PDB entry 6X4Y | electron microscopy, 3.60 A resolution | chains G and I of the 9 polymer chains in the assembly

[Chain G]
Molecule: DNA-directed RNA polymerase subunit alpha
Source organism: Escherichia coli
Notes: EC 2.7.7.6
Reference sequence: A0A073G207 (A0A073G207_ECOLX); residue numbers follow UniProt; this construct covers 1-329
Sequence (329 residues; row label = number of the first residue in the row):
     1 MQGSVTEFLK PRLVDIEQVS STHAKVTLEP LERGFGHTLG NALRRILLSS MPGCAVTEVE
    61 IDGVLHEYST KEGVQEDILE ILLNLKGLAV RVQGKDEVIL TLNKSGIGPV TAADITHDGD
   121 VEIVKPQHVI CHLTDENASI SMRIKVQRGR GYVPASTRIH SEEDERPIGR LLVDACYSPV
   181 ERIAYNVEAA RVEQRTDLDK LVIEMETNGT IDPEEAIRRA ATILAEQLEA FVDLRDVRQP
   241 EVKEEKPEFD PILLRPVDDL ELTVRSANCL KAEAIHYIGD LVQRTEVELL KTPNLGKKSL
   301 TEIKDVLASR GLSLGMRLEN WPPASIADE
Disordered / not traced: 1-4, 160-165, 235-329

[Chain I]
Molecule: DNA-directed RNA polymerase subunit beta
Source organism: Escherichia coli
Notes: EC 2.7.7.6
Reference sequence: P0A8V4 (RPOB_ECO57); residues 1-1342 here = UniProt positions 1-1342
Sequence (1342 residues; numbered 1 to 1342; the number before each row is that of its first residue):
     1 MVYSYTEKKR IRKDFGKRPQ VLDVPYLLSI QLDSFQKFIE QDPEGQYGLE AAFRSVFPIQ
    61 SYSGNSELQY VSYRLGEPVF DVQECQIRGV TYSAPLRVKL RLVIYEREAP EGTVKDIKEQ
   121 EVYMGEIPLM TDNGTFVING TERVIVSQLH RSPGVFFDSD KGKTHSSGKV LYNARIIPYR
   181 GSWLDFEFDP KDNLFVRIDR RRKLPATIIL RALNYTTEQI LDLFFEKVIF EIRDNKLQME
   241 LVPERLRGET ASFDIEANGK VYVEKGRRIT ARHIRQLEKD DVKLIEVPVE YIAGKVVAKD
   301 YIDESTGELI CAANMELSLD LLAKLSQSGH KRIETLFTND LDHGPYISET LRVDPTNDRL
   361 SALVEIYRMM RPGEPPTREA AESLFENLFF SEDRYDLSAV GRMKFNRSLL REEIEGSGIL
   421 SKDDIIDVMK KLIDIRNGKG EVDDIDHLGN RRIRSVGEMA ENQFRVGLVR VERAVKERLS
   481 LGDLDTLMPQ DMINAKPISA AVKEFFGSSQ LSQFMDQNNP LSEITHKRRI SALGPGGLTR
   541 ERAGFEVRDV HPTHYGRVCP IETPEGPNIG LINSLSVYAQ TNEYGFLETP YRKVTDGVVT
   601 DEIHYLSAIE EGNYVIAQAN SNLDEEGHFV EDLVTCRSKG ESSLFSRDQV DYMDVSTQQV
   661 VSVGASLIPF LEHDDANRAL MGANMQRQAV PTLRADKPLV GTGMERAVAV DSGVTAVAKR
   721 GGVVQYVDAS RIVIKVNEDE MYPGEAGIDI YNLTKYTRSN QNTCINQMPC VSLGEPVERG
   781 DVLADGPSTD LGELALGQNM RVAFMPWNGY NFEDSILVSE RVVQEDRFTT IHIQELACVS
   841 RDTKLGPEEI TADIPNVGEA ALSKLDESGI VYIGAEVTGG DILVGKVTPK GETQLTPEEK
   901 LLRAIFGEKA SDVKDSSLRV PNGVSGTVID VQVFTRDGVE KDKRALEIEE MQLKQAKKDL
   961 SEELQILEAG LFSRIRAVLV AGGVEAEKLD KLPRDRWLEL GLTDEEKQNQ LEQLAEQYDE
  1021 LKHEFEKKLE AKRRKITQGD DLAPGVLKIV KVYLAVKRRI QPGDKMAGRH GNKGVISKIN
  1081 PIEDMPYDEN GTPVDIVLNP LGVPSRMNIG QILETHLGMA AKGIGDKINA MLKQQQEVAK
  1141 LREFIQRAYD LGADVRQKVD LSTFSDEEVM RLAENLRKGM PIATPVFDGA KEAEIKELLK
  1201 LGDLPTSGQI RLYDGRTGEQ FERPVTVGYM YMLKLNHLVD DKMHARSTGS YSLVTQQPLG
  1261 GKAQFGGQRF GEMEVWALEA YGAAYTLQEM LTVKSDDVNG RTKMYKNIVD GNHQMEPGMP
  1321 ESFNVLLKEI RSLGINIELE DE
Disordered / not traced: 1, 891-914, 1342

[Interface between chain G and chain I]
Pairs across the interface - 69 pairs, chain G then chain I:
  Asn41(G) with Gly1215(I); Arg1216(I), hydrogen bond (side chain-backbone); Thr1217(I), hydrogen bond (side chain-backbone); Gly1218(I)
  Arg44(G) with Glu1083(I); Tyr1087(I); Gly1091(I)
  Arg45(G) with Glu1083(I); Asp1084(I), salt bridge; Gly1215(I); Arg1216(I)
  Ser49(G) with Glu1083(I), hydrogen bond
  Leu65(G) with Ile873(I)
  His66(G) with Ile873(I); Gly874(I); Thr927(I); Val928(I); Ile929(I)
  Glu67(G) with Lys1057(I), salt bridge
  Tyr68(G) with Tyr756(I); Thr927(I); Ile929(I), hydrophobic; Ala1055(I), hydrophobic; Lys1057(I)
  Thr70(G) with Ala729(I); Ser730(I)
  Lys71(G) with Asp728(I)
  Glu72(G) with Asp728(I)
  Gly73(G) with Asp728(I), hydrogen bond (backbone-side chain)
  Val74(G) with Asp728(I), hydrogen bond (backbone-side chain); Ala729(I), hydrogen bond (backbone-backbone)
  Gln75(G) with Val727(I); Asp728(I); Ala729(I); Pro769(I)
  Glu76(G) with Ala729(I)
  Asp77(G) with Ala729(I); Lys755(I), salt bridge; Tyr756(I), hydrogen bond; Asn766(I)
  Leu79(G) with Tyr756(I); Ile831(I), hydrophobic; Lys1057(I)
  Glu80(G) with Arg694(I), salt bridge; Met768(I)
  Leu83(G) with Leu693(I), hydrophobic; Arg694(I)
  Lys86(G) with Gln824(I), hydrogen bond (side chain-backbone); Asp826(I)
  Thr134(G) with Tyr726(I); Val727(I), hydrogen bond (side chain-backbone); Leu773(I)
  Tyr152(G) with Val823(I); Gln824(I); Arg1059(I), hydrogen bond
  Pro154(G) with Arg1059(I)
  Ser156(G) with Arg1059(I)
  Pro167(G) with Glu876(I)
  Ile168(G) with Gly874(I); Ala875(I), hydrophobic
  Asp174(G) with Asp826(I)
  Glu181(G) with Arg821(I), hydrogen bond (backbone-side chain)
  Arg182(G) with Asn1090(I), hydrogen bond (side chain-backbone); Gly1091(I)
  Ala184(G) with Asn1090(I)
  Tyr185(G) with Tyr1087(I), hydrogen bond; Gly1218(I), hydrogen bond (side chain-backbone)
  Asn186(G) with Glu1089(I)
  Glu204(G) with Asn1090(I)
Also at the interface, not in a pair above, chain G (40 interface residues in all): Leu48, Asp135, Arg166, Arg170, Cys176, Ile183, Glu206
Also at the interface, not in a pair above, chain I (46 interface residues in all): Val771, Ser772, Glu820, Tyr872, Ile1082, Thr1092, Pro1093, Lys1133

[Overview]
40 residues of chain G face 46 of chain I across their interface; the contacts include 14 hydrogen bonds and 4
salt bridges. Polar contacts include Arg45(G)-Asp1084(I), Glu67(G)-Lys1057(I) and Asp77(G)-Lys755(I).
Here chain G is DNA-directed RNA polymerase subunit alpha and chain I is DNA-directed RNA polymerase subunit
beta, both from Escherichia coli. Entry 6X4Y (Mfd-bound E.coli RNA polymerase elongation complex - IV state)
was determined by electron microscopy (same publication as 6X26, 6X2F, 6X2N, 6X43, 6X4W and 6X50).
